Entry 6L6F (electron microscopy, 10.60 A resolution (very low resolution: no residue pairs are listed; an interface is given only as per-side residue counts)); this record covers chains A and D of the 4 polymer chains in the assembly.

# Chain A (and D)
Protein: Glutamate receptor ionotropic, kainate 3
From: Rattus norvegicus
Notes: chain D of this document is another copy of the same molecule, construct and numbering; everything in this record applies to it too
UniProt: G3V9I2 (G3V9I2_RAT); residues 1-824 here correspond to UniProt positions 32-855 (UniProt number = residue number + 31)
Amino-acid sequence (832 residues; each row starts with the number of its first residue):
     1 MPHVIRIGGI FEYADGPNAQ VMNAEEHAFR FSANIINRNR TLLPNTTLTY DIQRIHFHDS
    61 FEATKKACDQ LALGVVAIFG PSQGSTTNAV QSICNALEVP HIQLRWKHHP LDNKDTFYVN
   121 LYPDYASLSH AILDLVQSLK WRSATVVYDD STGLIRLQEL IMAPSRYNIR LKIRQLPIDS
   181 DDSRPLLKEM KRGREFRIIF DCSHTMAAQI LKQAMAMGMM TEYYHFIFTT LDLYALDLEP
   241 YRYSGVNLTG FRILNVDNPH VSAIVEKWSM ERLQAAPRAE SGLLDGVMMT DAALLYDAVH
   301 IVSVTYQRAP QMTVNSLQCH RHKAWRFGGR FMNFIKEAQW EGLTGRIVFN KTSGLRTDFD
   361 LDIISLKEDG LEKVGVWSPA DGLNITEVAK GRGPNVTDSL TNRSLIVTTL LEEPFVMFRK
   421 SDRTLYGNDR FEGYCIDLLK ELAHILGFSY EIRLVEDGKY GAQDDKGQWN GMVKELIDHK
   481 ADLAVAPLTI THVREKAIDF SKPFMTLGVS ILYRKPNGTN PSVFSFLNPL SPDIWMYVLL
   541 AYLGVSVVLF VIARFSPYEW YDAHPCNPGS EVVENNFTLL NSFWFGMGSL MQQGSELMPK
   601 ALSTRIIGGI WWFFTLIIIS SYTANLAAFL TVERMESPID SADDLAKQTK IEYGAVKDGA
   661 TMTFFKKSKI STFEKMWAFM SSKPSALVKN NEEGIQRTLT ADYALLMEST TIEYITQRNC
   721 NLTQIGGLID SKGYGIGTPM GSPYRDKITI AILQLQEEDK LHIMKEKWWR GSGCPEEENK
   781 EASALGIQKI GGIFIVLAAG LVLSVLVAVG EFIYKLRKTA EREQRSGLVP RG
Unresolved in the structure: 1-2, 273-285, 386-401, 555-601, 772-787, 810-832
Construct notes: engineered mutation Thr86 (Cys117 in G3V9I2), Thr305 (Cys336 in G3V9I2), Val547 (Cys578 in G3V9I2); expression tag (825-832)
Disulfides: Cys68-Cys319
Reported in the primary citation:
  - mutagenesis - D759G: increased stability (from molecular simulation)

# Interface between chain A and chain D
At this resolution (11 A) residue pairs are not listed: 27 residues of chain A and 29 of chain D lie at the interface.

# In short
27 residues of chain A face 29 of chain D across their interface. From the paper: D759G of chain A increases
stability.
Chain A and chain D are both Glutamate receptor ionotropic, kainate 3 (Rattus norvegicus); the structure,
GluK3 receptor complex with UBP301, was determined by electron microscopy together with 6KZM from the same
study.
